6CUP - chains B and C of the 3 polymer chains in the assembly; structure by X-ray diffraction, 1.83 A resolution.

# Chain B
Molecule: Son of sevenless homolog 1
From: Homo sapiens
UniProt: Q07889 (SOS1_HUMAN); numbering as in UniProt (aligned over 566-1046)
Chain sequence (482 residues; numbered 565 to 1046; the number before each row is that of its first residue):
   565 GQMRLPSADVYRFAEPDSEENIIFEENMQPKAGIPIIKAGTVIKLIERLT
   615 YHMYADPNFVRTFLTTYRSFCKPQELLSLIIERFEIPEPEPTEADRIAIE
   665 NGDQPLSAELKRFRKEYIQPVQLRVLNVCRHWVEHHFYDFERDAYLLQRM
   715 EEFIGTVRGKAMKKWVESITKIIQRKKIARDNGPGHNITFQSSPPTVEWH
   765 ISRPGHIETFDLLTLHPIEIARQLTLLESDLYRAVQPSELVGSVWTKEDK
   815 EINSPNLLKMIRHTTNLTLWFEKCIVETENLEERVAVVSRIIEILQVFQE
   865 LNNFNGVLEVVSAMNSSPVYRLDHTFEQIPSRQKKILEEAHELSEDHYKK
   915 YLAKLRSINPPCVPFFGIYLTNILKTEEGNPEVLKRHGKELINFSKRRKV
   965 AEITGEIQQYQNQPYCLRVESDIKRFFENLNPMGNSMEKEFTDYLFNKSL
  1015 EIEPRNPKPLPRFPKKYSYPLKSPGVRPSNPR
Not modelled in the structure: 591-596, 744-750
Construct notes: expression tag (565)
Residues lining bound ligands: FFV (N~2~-(3-chloro-4-fluorophenyl)-N~4~-[(1R)-1-cyclopropylethyl]quinazoline-2,4-diamine): Val852, Met878, Asn879, Val883, Tyr884, Leu886, Thr889, Phe890, Leu901, Glu902, His905
From the paper describing this entry:
  - binding site for FFV: Asp887, Leu901, His905
  - conformationally variable residues (side-chain flip): Phe890

# Chain C
Molecule: GTPase HRas
From: Homo sapiens
UniProt: P01112 (RASH_HUMAN); residue numbers follow UniProt; this construct covers 1-166
Chain sequence (167 residues; numbered 0 to 166; the number before each row is that of its first residue; numbering starts at 0):
     0 GMTEYKLVVVGAGGVGKSALTIQLIQNHFVDEYDPTIEDSYRKQVVIDGE
    50 TCLLDILDTAGQEEYSAMRDQYMRTGEGFLCVFAINNTKSFEDIHQYREQ
   100 IKRVKDSDDVPMVLVGNKCDLAARTVESRQAQDLARSYGIPYIETSAKTR
   150 QGVEDAFYTLVREIRQH
Construct notes: expression tag (0)
Metal / ion sites: Na+: Thr87, Thr124
Swiss-Prot annotation at these positions:
  - region: His166 (Hypervariable region)
  - motif: Tyr32 to Tyr40 (Effector region)
  - binding site (GTP): Gly13 to Ala18, Val29 to Thr35, Ala59, Gly60, Asn116 to Asp119, Ser145 to Lys147
  - modified residue: Met1 (N-acetylmethionine), Thr2 (N-acetylthreonine), Cys118 (S-nitrosocysteine)
  - glycosylation: Thr35 (Microbial infection: O-linked (Glc) threonine)

# Interface between chain B and chain C
Pairs across the interface (71):
  Trp809(B) with Gly60(C), hydrogen bond (side chain-backbone)
  Thr810(B) with Gly13(C)
  Leu822(B) with Glu63(C)
  Met824(B) with Tyr64(C)
  Ile825(B) with Glu63(C); Tyr64(C)
  Arg826(B) with Glu63(C), salt bridge
  Thr828(B) with Tyr64(C)
  Thr829(B) with Glu63(C), hydrogen bond (side chain-backbone); Ser65(C)
  Thr832(B) with Ala66(C)
  Val875(B) with Gln70(C)
  Ser876(B) with Met67(C); Gln70(C), hydrogen bond
  Asn879(B) with Asp69(C); Gln70(C), hydrogen bond; Arg73(C), hydrogen bond (backbone-side chain)
  Ser880(B) with Asp69(C); Arg73(C)
  Ser881(B) with Asp69(C), hydrogen bond (backbone-side chain); Arg73(C); Arg102(C); Val103(C)
  Tyr884(B) with Arg73(C)
  His905(B) with Gln70(C)
  His911(B) with Tyr40(C); Asp54(C), salt bridge; Ile55(C); Leu56(C)
  Tyr912(B) with Met67(C); Tyr71(C), hydrogen bond
  Lys913(B) with Glu37(C), salt bridge
  Phe929(B) with Gln61(C); Tyr64(C), hydrophobic; Met67(C), hydrophobic; Tyr71(C)
  Phe930(B) with Tyr64(C)
  Gly931(B) with Gln61(C), hydrogen bond (backbone-side chain); Tyr64(C)
  Leu934(B) with Gly60(C)
  Thr935(B) with Asp57(C); Thr58(C), hydrogen bond (side chain-backbone); Ala59(C), hydrogen bond (side chain-backbone); Gln61(C), hydrogen bond
  Asn936(B) with Pro34(C); Thr35(C)
  Leu938(B) with Ser17(C); Ala59(C); Gly60(C)
  Lys939(B) with Ile21(C); Tyr32(C); Pro34(C); Asp57(C), hydrogen bond (side chain-backbone)
  Thr940(B) with Pro34(C)
  Glu942(B) with Ser17(C); Ala18(C); Ile21(C)
  Gly943(B) with Ile21(C); Gln25(C), hydrogen bond (backbone-side chain); Glu31(C); Tyr32(C)
  Asn944(B) with Glu31(C); Tyr32(C), hydrogen bond (side chain-backbone)
  Pro945(B) with Asp30(C)
  Lys963(B) with Tyr32(C)
  Glu1002(B) with Ser65(C); Arg68(C), salt bridge
  Lys1003(B) with Gln95(C), hydrogen bond
  Asp1007(B) with Arg102(C), salt bridge
  Phe1010(B) with Arg102(C)
  Arg1019(B) with Asp105(C), salt bridge
Also at the interface, not in a pair above, chain B (44 interface residues in all): Leu833, Pro882, Ser908, Asp910, Ile932, Thr1006
Also at the interface, not in a pair above, chain C (36 interface residues in all): Gly12, Asp33

# In short
Chain B and chain C form an interface of 44 and 36 residues respectively, with 15 hydrogen bonds and 6 salt
bridges. Polar contacts include Arg826(B)-Glu63(C), His911(B)-Asp54(C) and Lys913(B)-Glu37(C). Chain B binds
compound FFV. The paper reports a binding site for FFV at Asp887(B), Leu901(B) and His905(B); conformational
variability at Phe890(B).
Here chain B is Son of sevenless homolog 1 and chain C is GTPase HRas, both from Homo sapiens. Entry 6CUP
(Ras:SOS:Ras in complex with a small molecule activator) was determined by X-ray diffraction together with
6CUO and 6CUR from the same study.
